6MY5 - chains A and B of the 4 polymer chains in the assembly; structure by X-ray diffraction, 1.73 A resolution.

== Chain A ==
Molecule: anti-VEGF-A Fab fragment bH1 heavy chain
Organism: Homo sapiens
Notes: engineered mutation(s): Y33W,D98F,G99M
UniProtKB: V9HW68 (V9HW68_HUMAN); residues 103-219 here correspond to UniProt positions 130-246 (UniProt number = residue number + 27)
Amino-acid sequence (236 residues; each row starts with the number of its first residue; a row labelled like 82A-82C holds insertion residues (82A, then the next letters in order)):
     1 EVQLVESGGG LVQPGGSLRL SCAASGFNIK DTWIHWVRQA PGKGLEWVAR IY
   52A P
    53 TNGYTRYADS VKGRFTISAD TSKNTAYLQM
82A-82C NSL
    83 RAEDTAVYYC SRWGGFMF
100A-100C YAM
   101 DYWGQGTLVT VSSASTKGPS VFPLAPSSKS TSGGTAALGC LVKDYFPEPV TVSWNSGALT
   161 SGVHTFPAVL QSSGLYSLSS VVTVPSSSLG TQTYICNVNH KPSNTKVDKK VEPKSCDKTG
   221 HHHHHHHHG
Disordered / not traced: 215-229
Disulfide bonds: Cys22-Cys92, Cys140-Cys196
Differences from the reference sequence: expression tag (220-229)

== Chain B ==
Molecule: anti-VEGF-A Fab fragment bH1 light chain
Organism: Homo sapiens
Notes: engineered mutation(s): S30bR,S30bR
UniProtKB: Q7Z3Y4 (Q7Z3Y4_HUMAN); residues 105-214 here correspond to UniProt positions 127-236 (UniProt number = residue number + 22)
Amino-acid sequence (218 residues; each row starts with the number of its first residue; a row labelled like 30A-30D holds insertion residues (30A, then the next letters in order)):
     1 DIQMTQSPSS LSASVGDRVT ITCRASQDIP
30A-30D RRIS
    31 GYVAWYQQKP GKAPKLLIYW GSYLYSGVPS RFSGSGSGTD FTLTISSLQP EDFATYYCQQ
    91 HYTTPPTFGQ GTKVEIKRTV AAPSVFIFPP SDEQLKSGTA SVVCLLNNFY PREAKVQWKV
   151 DNALQSGNSQ ESVTEQDSKD STYSLSSTLT LSKADYEKHK VYACEVTHQG LSSPVTKSFN
   211 RGEC
Disulfide bonds: Cys23-Cys88, Cys134-Cys194

== How chain A and chain B interact ==
Residue-residue contacts (76):
  Gln39(A) - Gln38(B)  hydrogen bond
  Gln39(A) - Tyr87(B)
  Lys43(A) - Tyr87(B)
  Gly44(A) - Tyr87(B)
  Leu45(A) - Pro44(B)  hydrophobic
  Leu45(A) - Tyr87(B)  hydrophobic
  Leu45(A) - Phe98(B)
  Trp47(A) - Pro95(B)  hydrophobic
  Trp47(A) - Pro96(B)
  Arg50(A) - Thr94(B)
  Arg50(A) - Pro96(B)
  Arg58(A) - Thr94(B)  hydrogen bond (side chain-backbone)
  Tyr91(A) - Gln38(B)  hydrogen bond
  Tyr91(A) - Lys42(B)  hydrogen bond (side chain-backbone)
  Tyr91(A) - Ala43(B)  hydrophobic
  Met99(A) - Tyr49(B)  hydrophobic
  Met99(A) - Trp50(B)  hydrophobic
  Phe100(A) - Tyr32(B)  hydrophobic
  Phe100(A) - Trp50(B)  hydrogen bond (backbone-side chain)
  Tyr100A(A) - Tyr32(B)  hydrophobic
  Tyr100A(A) - His91(B)
  Ala100B(A) - Tyr36(B)
  Ala100B(A) - Leu46(B)  hydrophobic
  Ala100B(A) - Tyr49(B)  hydrophobic
  Met100C(A) - Tyr36(B)  hydrogen bond (backbone-side chain)
  Met100C(A) - Leu46(B)
  Asp101(A) - Leu46(B)
  Asp101(A) - Tyr55(B)
  Tyr102(A) - Tyr55(B)
  Trp103(A) - Tyr36(B)  hydrophobic
  Trp103(A) - Ala43(B)  hydrophobic
  Trp103(A) - Pro44(B)
  Gly104(A) - Ala43(B)
  Val121(A) - Glu123(B)
  Phe122(A) - Ser121(B)
  Phe122(A) - Glu123(B)
  Phe122(A) - Gln124(B)
  Pro123(A) - Ser121(B)
  Leu124(A) - Phe118(B)
  Leu124(A) - Val133(B)  hydrophobic
  Ala125(A) - Phe118(B)
  Ala125(A) - Pro119(B)
  Pro126(A) - Phe118(B)
  Ser127(A) - Pro119(B)
  Ser127(A) - Glu213(B)  hydrogen bond
  Ser128(A) - Glu213(B)
  Ser128(A) - Cys214(B)
  Lys129(A) - Glu213(B)
  Thr135(A) - Phe116(B)
  Ala137(A) - Phe116(B)  hydrophobic
  Ala137(A) - Phe118(B)
  Ala137(A) - Leu135(B)  hydrophobic
  Leu141(A) - Ser131(B)
  Lys143(A) - Gln124(B)
  Lys143(A) - Ser131(B)
  His164(A) - Asn137(B)  hydrogen bond
  His164(A) - Asn138(B)  hydrogen bond
  His164(A) - Ser174(B)  hydrogen bond
  Phe166(A) - Leu135(B)  hydrophobic
  Phe166(A) - Ser162(B)
  Phe166(A) - Thr164(B)
  Phe166(A) - Ser174(B)
  Phe166(A) - Leu175(B)  hydrophobic
  Phe166(A) - Ser176(B)
  Pro167(A) - Ser162(B)  hydrogen bond (backbone-side chain)
  Pro167(A) - Val163(B)
  Pro167(A) - Thr164(B)
  Val169(A) - Gln160(B)
  Val169(A) - Glu161(B)
  Val169(A) - Ser162(B)
  Leu170(A) - Gln160(B)  hydrogen bond (backbone-side chain)
  Gln171(A) - Gln160(B)
  Val181(A) - Leu135(B)  hydrophobic
  Thr183(A) - Asn137(B)
  Lys214(A) - Asp122(B)  salt bridge
  Lys214(A) - Cys214(B)
Interface residues without a listed pair, chain A (47 interface residues in all): Val37, Glu46, Tyr59, Ala60, Ala136, Leu138, Ser179, Lys209
Interface residues without a listed pair, chain B (42 interface residues in all): Ala34, Gln89, Ile117, Phe209

== Summary ==
Chain A and chain B form an interface of 47 and 42 residues respectively; the contacts include 12 hydrogen
bonds and 1 salt bridge. Among the polar pairs are Lys214(A)-Asp122(B), Gln39(A)-Gln38(B) and
Arg58(A)-Thr94(B).
Chain A is anti-VEGF-A Fab fragment bH1 heavy chain and chain B is anti-VEGF-A Fab fragment bH1 light chain,
both from Homo sapiens; the structure, Crystal structure of the dimeric bH1-Fab variant
[HC-Y33W,HC-D98F,HC-G99M,LC-S30bR], was determined by X-ray diffraction (same publication as 6MXR, 6MXS and
6MY4).
